Entry 9GMB (electron microscopy, 4.20 A resolution (low resolution: residue-level contacts below are approximate; hydrogen-bond / salt-bridge calls are withheld)); this record covers chains I and J of the 6 polymer chains in the assembly.

[Chain I (and J)]
Name: Probable RecBCD inhibitor gp5.9
Source organism: Escherichia phage T7
Notes: chain J of this document is another copy of the same molecule, construct and numbering; everything in this record applies to it too
UniProtKB: P20406 (GP59_BPT7); numbering as in UniProt (aligned over 1-52)
Sequence (55 residues; each row starts with the number of its first residue; numbers below 1 keep their minus sign (Gly-2 is residue -2)):
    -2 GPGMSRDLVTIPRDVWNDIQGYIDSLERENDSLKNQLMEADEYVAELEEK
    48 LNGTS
Not modelled in the structure: -2 to 3, 50-52 (chain J: -2 to 2, 50-52)
Sequence notes: expression tag (-2 to 0)
Curated features (UniProtKB/Swiss-Prot):
  - mutagenesis: Leu23 (L23P: Allows phage to overcome the retron Ec48 defense system; when associated with 'C-128' in the gp1.7 protein. Is not toxic when expressed alone in E.coli)

[How chain I and chain J interact]
Pairs across the interface (43):
  Asp4(I) with Pro9(J); Arg10(J)
  Leu5(I) with Thr7(J); Ile8(J); Pro9(J)
  Val6(I) with Val6(J); Thr7(J); Ile8(J); Arg10(J); Trp13(J)
  Thr7(I) with Val6(J); Thr7(J)
  Ile8(I) with Leu5(J); Val6(J); Trp13(J)
  Pro9(I) with Asp4(J); Leu5(J)
  Arg10(I) with Asp4(J)
  Trp13(I) with Val6(J); Ile8(J)
  Ile16(I) with Trp13(J)
  Tyr19(I) with Glu24(J)
  Ile20(I) with Tyr19(J); Ile20(J)
  Leu23(I) with Ile20(J); Leu23(J); Glu24(J)
  Glu26(I) with Asn27(J); Lys31(J)
  Asn27(I) with Glu26(J); Leu30(J)
  Leu30(I) with Leu30(J); Lys31(J)
  Lys31(I) with Glu26(J); Leu30(J)
  Leu34(I) with Leu30(J); Gln33(J); Leu34(J)
  Tyr40(I) with Val41(J); Glu45(J)
  Val41(I) with Tyr40(J); Val41(J)
  Leu44(I) with Leu44(J)
Also at the interface, not in a pair above, chain I (25 interface residues in all): Glu24, Gln33, Ala37, Glu45, Leu48
Also at the interface, not in a pair above, chain J (24 interface residues in all): Ile16, Lys47

[Summary]
25 residues of chain I and 24 residues of chain J are in contact. From UniProt: one mutagenesis site on chain
I.
Both chains are Probable RecBCD inhibitor gp5.9 (Escherichia phage T7). Entry 9GMB (MukEF in complex with the
phage protein gp5.9) was determined by electron microscopy together with 9GM6, 9GM7, 9GM8, 9GM9, 9GMA and 9GMD
from the same study.
